PDB entry 1THY | X-ray diffraction, 2.90 A resolution | chain A

[Chain A]
Name: Thymidylate synthase
From: Lactobacillus casei
Notes: EC 2.1.1.45
Reference sequence: P00469 (TYSY_LACCA); numbering as in UniProt (aligned over 1-316)
Chain sequence (316 residues; each row starts with the number of its first residue):
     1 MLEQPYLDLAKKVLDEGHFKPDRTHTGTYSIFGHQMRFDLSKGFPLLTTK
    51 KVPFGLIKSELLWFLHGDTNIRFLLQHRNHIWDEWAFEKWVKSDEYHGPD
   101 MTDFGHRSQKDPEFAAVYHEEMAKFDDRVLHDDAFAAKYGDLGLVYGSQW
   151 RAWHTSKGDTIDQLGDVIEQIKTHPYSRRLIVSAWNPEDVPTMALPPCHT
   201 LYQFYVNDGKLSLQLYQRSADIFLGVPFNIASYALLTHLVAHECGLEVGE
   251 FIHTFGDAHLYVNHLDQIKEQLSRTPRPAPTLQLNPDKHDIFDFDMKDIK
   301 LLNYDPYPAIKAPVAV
Residues lining bound ligands: 2'-deoxyuridine 5'-monophosphate (UMP): Arg23, Arg178, Arg179, Leu195, Cys198, Gln217, Arg218, Ser219, Ala220, Asp221, Gly225, Val226, Asn229, His259, Tyr261
UniProt features mapped onto this chain:
  - active site: Cys198 (Nucleophile)
  - binding site (dUMP): Arg23, Arg178, Arg179, Arg218 to Asp221, Asn229, His259 to Tyr261
  - binding site ((6R)-5,10-methylene-5,6,7,8-tetrahydrofolate): Asp221, Ala315

[Summary]
Ligands of chain A: 2'-deoxyuridine 5'-monophosphate. From UniProt: active-site residue Cys198, 11
dUMP-binding residues and (6R)-5,10-methylene-5,6,7,8-tetrahydrofolate-binding residues Asp221 and Ala315.
Chain A is Thymidylate synthase (Lactobacillus casei); the structure, Refined structures of substrate-bound
and phosphate-bound thymidylate synthase from lactobacillus casei, was determined by X-ray diffraction
together with 2TDM, 1LCA, 1LCB and 1LCE from the same study.
